Entry 3AZU (X-ray diffraction, 2.10 A resolution); this record covers chains B and C of the 4 polymer chains in the assembly.

== Chain B (and C) ==
Protein: Azurin
Source organism: Pseudomonas aeruginosa
Notes: chain C of this document is another copy of the same molecule, construct and numbering; everything in this record applies to it too
Reference sequence: P00282 (AZUR_PSEAE); residues 1-128 here correspond to UniProt positions 21-148 (UniProt number = residue number + 20)
Chain sequence (128 residues; row label = number of the first residue in the row):
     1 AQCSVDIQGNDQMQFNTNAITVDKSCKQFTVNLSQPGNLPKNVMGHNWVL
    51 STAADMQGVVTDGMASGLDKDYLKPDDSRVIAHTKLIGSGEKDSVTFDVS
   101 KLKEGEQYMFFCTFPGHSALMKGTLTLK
Cystine bridges: Cys3-Cys26
Differences from the reference sequence: conflict Gln2 (Glu22 in P00282); engineered mutation Gln35 (His55 in P00282)
Metal / ion sites: Cu ion: His46, Cys112, His117
Curated features (UniProtKB/Swiss-Prot):
  - binding site (Cu cation): His46, Cys112, His117, Met121

== Interface between chain B and chain C ==
Pairs across the interface - 13 pairs, chain B then chain C:
  Asn10(B) with Asn18(C), hydrogen bond
  Gln12(B) with Asn18(C); Lys122(C)
  Gln14(B) with Gln14(C), hydrogen bond; Asn18(C); Leu120(C)
  Phe15(B) with Gln14(C)
  Asn16(B) with Asn16(C)
  Asn18(B) with Asn10(C), hydrogen bond; Gln12(C), hydrogen bond (backbone-side chain); Gln14(C), hydrogen bond
  Leu120(B) with Gln14(C)
  Thr124(B) with Gln12(C)
Other interface residues (no listed pair), chain C (9 interface residues in all): Phe15, Gly123

== Overview ==
8 residues of chain B face 9 of chain C across their interface; the contacts include 5 hydrogen bonds. Polar
contacts include Asn10(B)-Asn18(C), Gln14(B)-Gln14(C) and Asn18(B)-Gln12(C). His46(B), Cys112(B) and His117(B)
coordinate a Cu ion ion. From UniProt: 4 Cu cation-binding residues on chain B.
Both chains are Azurin (Pseudomonas aeruginosa). Entry 3AZU (X-ray crystal structure of the two site-specific
mutants HIS35GLN and HIS35LEU of azurin from pseudomonas aeruginosa) was determined by X-ray diffraction
together with 2AZU from the same study.
